Entry 7X74 (electron microscopy, 3.70 A resolution); this record covers chains D and P of the 13 polymer chains in the assembly.

# Chain D
Protein: DNA-directed RNA polymerase subunit beta'
Organism: Streptomyces coelicolor A3(2)
Notes: EC 2.7.7.6
UniProt: Q8CJT1 (RPOC_STRCO); residue numbers follow UniProt; this construct covers 1-1299
Chain sequence (1307 residues; each row starts with the number of its first residue):
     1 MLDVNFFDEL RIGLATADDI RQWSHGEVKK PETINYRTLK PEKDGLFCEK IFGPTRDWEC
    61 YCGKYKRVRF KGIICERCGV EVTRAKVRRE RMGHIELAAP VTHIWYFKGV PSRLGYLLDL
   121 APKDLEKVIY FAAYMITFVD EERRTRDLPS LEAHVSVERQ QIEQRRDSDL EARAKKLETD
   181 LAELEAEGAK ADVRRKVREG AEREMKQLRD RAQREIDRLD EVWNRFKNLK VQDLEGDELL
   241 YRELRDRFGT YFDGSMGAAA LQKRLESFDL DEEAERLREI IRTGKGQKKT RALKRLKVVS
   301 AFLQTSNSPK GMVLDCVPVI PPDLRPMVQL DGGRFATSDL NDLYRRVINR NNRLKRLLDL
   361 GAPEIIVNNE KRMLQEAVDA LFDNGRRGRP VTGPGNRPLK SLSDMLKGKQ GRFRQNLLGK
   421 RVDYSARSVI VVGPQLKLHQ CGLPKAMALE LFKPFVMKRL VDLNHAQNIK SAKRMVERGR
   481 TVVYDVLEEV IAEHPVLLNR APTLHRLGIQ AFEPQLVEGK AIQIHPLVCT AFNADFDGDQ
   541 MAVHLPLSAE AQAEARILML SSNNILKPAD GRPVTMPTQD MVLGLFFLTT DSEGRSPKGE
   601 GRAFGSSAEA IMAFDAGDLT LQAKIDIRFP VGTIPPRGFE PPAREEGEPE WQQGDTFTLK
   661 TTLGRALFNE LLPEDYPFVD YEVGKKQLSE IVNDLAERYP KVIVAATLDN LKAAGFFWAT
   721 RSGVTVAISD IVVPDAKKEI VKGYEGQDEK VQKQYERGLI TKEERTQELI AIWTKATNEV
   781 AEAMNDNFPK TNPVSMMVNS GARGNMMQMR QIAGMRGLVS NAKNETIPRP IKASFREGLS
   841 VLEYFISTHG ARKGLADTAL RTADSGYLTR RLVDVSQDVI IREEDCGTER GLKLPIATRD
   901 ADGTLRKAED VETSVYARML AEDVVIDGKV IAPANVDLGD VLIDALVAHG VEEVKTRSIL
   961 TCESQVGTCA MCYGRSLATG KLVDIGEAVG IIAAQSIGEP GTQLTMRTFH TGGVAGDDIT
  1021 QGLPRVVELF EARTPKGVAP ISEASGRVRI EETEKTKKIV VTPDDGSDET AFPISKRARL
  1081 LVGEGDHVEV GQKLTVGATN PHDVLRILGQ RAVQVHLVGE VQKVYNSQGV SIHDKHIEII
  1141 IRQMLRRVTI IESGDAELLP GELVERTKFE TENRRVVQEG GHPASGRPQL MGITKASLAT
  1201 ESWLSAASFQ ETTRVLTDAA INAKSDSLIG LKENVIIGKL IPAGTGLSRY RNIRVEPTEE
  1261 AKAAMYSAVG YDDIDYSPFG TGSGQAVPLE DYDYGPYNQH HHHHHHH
Not modelled in the structure: 1-6, 1266-1307
Sequence notes: expression tag (1300-1307)
UniProt features mapped onto this chain:
  - binding site (Zn(2+)): Cys60, Cys62, Cys75, Cys78, Cys886, Cys962, Cys969, Cys972
  - binding site (Mg(2+)): Asp535, Asp537, Asp539
Bound ions: Zn2+ site 1: Cys60, Cys62, Cys75, Cys78; Mg2+: Asp535, Asp539 (shared with 1 residue of chain Q); Zn2+ site 2: Cys886, Cys962, Cys969, Cys972

# Chain P
Molecule: 84-nt DNA strand
Sequence (84 nucleotides; row label = number of the first residue in the row):
     1 GGCGACCCGG CGCCGCCTAC GGTCAGTACT ACGGGTAGGG GGTATCGGGC AACGCGGCAC
    61 TGAACACCGT TGTCATGTGC CTTG

# Chain D / chain P interface
Pairs across the interface (13; chain D residue first):
  Gly286(D) with DC3(P), phosphate contact
  Gln287(D) with DC3(P), phosphate contact
  Lys288(D) with DG2(P), salt bridge to the phosphate
  Lys409(D) with DC16(P), salt bridge to the phosphate
  Arg421(D) with DT18(P), salt bridge to the phosphate
  Arg427(D) with DC17(P), sugar contact
  Ala501(D) with DC17(P), base contact
  Thr862(D) with DG15(P), hydrogen bond to the base
  Ala863(D) with DG15(P), base contact
  Tyr867(D) with DC14(P), sugar contact; DG15(P), sugar contact
  Gln1210(D) with DC13(P), phosphate contact
  Glu1211(D) with DG12(P), phosphate contact
Other interface residues (no listed pair), chain D (18 interface residues in all): Arg386, Lys407, Arg414, Pro502, Gly866, Thr1213
Other interface residues (no listed pair), chain P (10 interface residues in all): DC11

# Summary
18 residues of chain D and 10 residues of chain P are in contact, with 1 hydrogen bond and 3 salt bridges.
Polar contacts include Thr862(D)-DG15(P), Lys288(D)-DG2(P) and Lys409(D)-DC16(P). Curated annotation (UniProt)
lists 8 Zn2+-binding residues and 3 Mg2+-binding residues on chain D.
Chain D is DNA-directed RNA polymerase subunit beta' (Streptomyces coelicolor A3(2)) and chain P is an 84-nt
DNA strand; the structure, Cryo-EM structure of Streptomyces coelicolor transcription initial complex with two
Zur dimers, was determined by electron microscopy (same publication as 7VO0, 7VO9, 7VPD, 7VPZ, 7X75 and 7X76).
